PDB entry 4OX9 | X-ray diffraction, 3.80 A resolution | chains A and N of the 22 polymer chains in the assembly

Chain A:
Molecule: 16S rRNA
Source organism: Thermus thermophilus
Sequence (1513 nucleotides; numbered 0 to 1535 plus 19 insertion-coded residues; 42 numbers in that range are skipped by the numbering (no residue carries them; nothing is unmodelled there); the number before each row is that of its first residue; a row labelled like 190A-190L holds insertion residues (190A, then the next letters in order); numbering starts at 0):
     0 UUUGUUGGAGAGUUUGAUCCUGGCUCAGGGUGAACGCUGGCGGCGUGCCU
    50 AAGACAUGCAAGUCGUGCGGG
    73 CCGCGGGGUUUU
    88 ACUCCG
    95 UGGUC
   101 AGCGGCGGACGGGUGAGUAACGCGUGGGU
  129A G
   130 ACCUACCCGGAAGAGGGGGACAACCCGGGGAAACUCGGGCUAAUCCCCCA
   180 UGUGGACCCGC
190A-190L CCCUUGGGGUGU
   191 GUCCAAAGGGCUUU
   216 GCCCGCUUCCGGAUGGGCCCGCGUCCCAUCAGCUAGUUGGUGGGGUAAUG
   266 GCCCACCAAGGCGACGACGGGUAGCCGGUCUGAGAGGAUGGCCGGCCACA
   316 GGGGCACUGAGACACGGGCCCCACUCCUACGGGAGGCAGCAGUUAGGAAU
   366 CUUCCGCAAUGGGCGCAAGCCUGACGGAGCGACGCCGCUUGGAGGAAGAA
   416 GCCCUUCGGGGUGUAAACUCCUGAA
   442 CCCGGGACGAAACCCCCGACGA
   474 GGGGACUGACGGUACCGGG
   494 GUAAUAGCGCCGGCCAACUCCGUGCCAGCAGCCGCGGUAAUACGGAGGGC
   544 GCGAGCGUUACCCGGAUUCACUGGGCGUAAAGGGCGUGUAGGCGGCCUGG
   594 GGCGUCCCAUGUGAAAGACCACGGCUCAACCGUGGGGGAGCGUGGGAUAC
   644 GCUCAGGCUAGACGGUGGGAGAGGGUGGUGGAAUUCCCGGAGUAGCGGUG
   694 AAAUGCGCAGAUACCGGGAGGAACGCCGAUGGCGAAGGCAGCCACCUGGU
   744 CCACCCGUGACGCUGAGGCGCGAAAGCGUGGGGAGCAAACCGGAUUAGAU
   794 ACCCGGGUAGUCCACGCCCUAAACGAUGCGCGCUAGGUCUCUGGGUCU
   848 CCUGGGGGCCGAAGCUAACGCGUUAAGCGCGCCGCCUGGGGAGUACGGCC
   898 GCAAGGCUGAAACUCAAAGGAAUUGACGGGGGCCCGCACAAGCGGUGGAG
   948 CAUGUGGUUUAAUUCGAAGCAACGCGAAGAACCUUACCAGGCCUUGACAU
   998 GCUAGG
 1003A G
  1004 AACCCGGGUGAAAGCCUGGGGUGCCCC
1030A-1030D GCGA
  1031 GGGGAGCCCUAGCACAGGUGCUGCAUGGCCGUCGUCAGCUCGUGCCGUGA
  1081 GGUGUUGGGUUAAGUCCCGCAACGAGCGCAACCCCCGCCGUUAGUUGCCA
  1131 GCGGUUCGGCCGGGCACUCUAACGGGACUGCCCGCGAAA
  1171 GCGGGAGGAAGGAGGGGACGACGUCUGGUCAGCAUGGCCCUUACGGCCUG
  1221 GGCGACACACGUGCUACAAUGCCCACUACAAAGCGAUGCCACCCGGCAAC
  1271 GGGGAGCUAAUCGCAAAAAGGUGGGCCCAGUUCGGAUUGGGGUCUGCAAC
  1321 CCGACCCCAUGAAGCCGGAAUCGCUAGUAAUCGCGGAUCAG
 1361A C
  1362 CAUGCCGCGGUGAAUACGUUCCCGGGCCUUGUACACACCGCCCGUCACGC
  1412 CAUGGGAGCGGGCUCUACCCGAAGUCGCCGGG
  1446 AGCCUACGGG
  1459 CAGGCGCCGAGGGUAGGGCCCGUGACUGGGGCGAAGUCGUAACAAGGUAG
  1509 CUGUACCGGAAGGUGCGGCUGGAUCAC
Unresolved in the structure: 0-4, 1535
Metal / ion sites: Mg2+ site 1 near A8 (its only coordinating residue here); Mg2+ site 2: G11, U12; Mg2+ site 3: U14, U17; Mg2+ site 4 near G21 (its only coordinating residue here); Mg2+ site 5: C48, G115; Mg2+ site 6 near A53 (its only coordinating residue here); Mg2+ site 7: C58, A59, U387; Mg2+ site 8 near G111 (its only coordinating residue here); Mg2+ site 9: A116, G117, G289; Mg2+ site 10 near A195 (its only coordinating residue here); Mg2+ site 11: G258, G266; Mg2+ site 12 near G299 (its only coordinating residue here); 48 more Mg2+ sites not listed
Residues lining bound ligands: sinefungin (SFG): A1408, C1484, U1485
Reported in the primary citation:
  - conformationally variable residues: A1408
  - binding site for sinefungin: A1408

Chain N:
Name: 30S ribosomal protein S14 type Z
Source organism: Thermus thermophilus
Reference sequence: Q5SHQ1 (RS14Z_THET8); residue numbers follow UniProt; this construct covers 2-61
Amino-acid sequence (60 residues; numbered 2 to 61; the number before each row is that of its first residue):
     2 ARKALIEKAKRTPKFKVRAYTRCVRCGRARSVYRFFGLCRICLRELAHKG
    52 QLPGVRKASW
Metal / ion sites: Zn2+: Cys24, Cys27, Cys40, Cys43

Interface between chain A and chain N:
Residue-residue contacts - 73 pairs, chain A then chain N:
  G973(A) with Arg29(N), hydrogen bond to the sugar; Arg41(N), hydrogen bond to the phosphate
  A974(A) with Arg29(N), salt bridge to the phosphate; Arg31(N), hydrogen bond to the base; Ser32(N), hydrogen bond to the phosphate; Arg41(N), salt bridge to the phosphate
  A975(A) with Arg31(N), phosphate contact; Ser32(N), sugar contact; Tyr34(N), base contact
  G976(A) with Arg31(N), phosphate contact; Ser32(N), hydrogen bond to the phosphate
  A977(A) with Arg31(N), salt bridge to the phosphate
  C979(A) with Val18(N), hydrogen bond to the base; Arg19(N), hydrogen bond to the base
  C980(A) with Val18(N), base contact; Arg19(N), hydrogen bond to the sugar; Tyr21(N), sugar contact
  U981(A) with Glu8(N), phosphate contact; Tyr21(N), sugar contact
  U982(A) with Leu6(N), sugar contact; Arg23(N), salt bridge to the phosphate
  A983(A) with Arg3(N), salt bridge to the phosphate; Leu6(N), phosphate contact
  A994(A) with Lys4(N), base contact; Ala5(N), base contact; Lys11(N), sugar contact
  C995(A) with Lys4(N), hydrogen bond to the base
  A1015(A) with Lys15(N), hydrogen bond to the phosphate
  A1016(A) with Lys15(N), salt bridge to the phosphate
  G1047(A) with Lys4(N), salt bridge to the phosphate
  G1048(A) with Arg3(N), phosphate contact; Lys4(N), hydrogen bond to the phosphate
  U1049(A) with Ala2(N), hydrogen bond to the base; Arg3(N), phosphate contact
  C1059(A) with Arg45(N), hydrogen bond to the phosphate
  C1060(A) with Arg45(N), salt bridge to the phosphate
  C1113(A) with Arg57(N), hydrogen bond to the sugar
  C1114(A) with Ser60(N), hydrogen bond to the sugar
  C1115(A) with Trp61(N), sugar contact
  G1186(A) with Trp61(N), hydrogen bond to the base
  G1187(A) with Ser60(N), hydrogen bond to the base; Trp61(N), sugar contact
  A1188(A) with Lys58(N), hydrogen bond to the phosphate; Ser60(N), sugar contact
  C1189(A) with Lys58(N), salt bridge to the phosphate
  G1202(A) with Ala2(N), phosphate contact; Cys27(N), hydrogen bond to the sugar; Arg29(N), hydrogen bond to the sugar; Ile42(N), base contact; Cys43(N), hydrogen bond to the base; Glu46(N), hydrogen bond to the base
  C1203(A) with Ala2(N), phosphate contact; Cys27(N), sugar contact
  G1216(A) with Arg3(N), salt bridge to the phosphate; Ala5(N), phosphate contact
  C1217(A) with Ala5(N), phosphate contact; Glu8(N), phosphate contact
  C1218(A) with Glu8(N), phosphate contact
  U1219(A) with Arg19(N), salt bridge to the phosphate
  G1316(A) with Val18(N), phosphate contact
  C1317(A) with Phe16(N), stacking on the base; Lys17(N), hydrogen bond to the phosphate; Arg19(N), base contact
  A1357(A) with Tyr34(N), sugar contact
  U1358(A) with Val33(N), sugar contact; Tyr34(N), phosphate contact; Arg35(N), hydrogen bond to the phosphate
  C1359(A) with Thr22(N), hydrogen bond to the phosphate; Val33(N), phosphate contact; Arg35(N), salt bridge to the phosphate
  A1360(A) with Arg35(N), salt bridge to the phosphate
  G1368(A) with Trp61(N), phosphate contact
  C1369(A) with Trp61(N), hydrogen bond to the phosphate
Other interface residues (no listed pair), chain A (43 interface residues in all): A996, A1046, A1318
Other interface residues (no listed pair), chain N (34 interface residues in all): Ala20, Ala30, Phe36

Summary:
43 residues of chain A face 34 of chain N across their interface, with 26 hydrogen bonds, 13 salt bridges and
1 aromatic stacking contact. Among the polar pairs are A974(A)-Arg31(N), C979(A)-Val18(N) and
C979(A)-Arg19(N). Ligands of chain A: sinefungin. The paper reports a binding site for sinefungin at A1408(A);
conformational variability at A1408(A).
Here chain A is 16S rRNA and chain N is 30S ribosomal protein S14 type Z, both from Thermus thermophilus.
Entry 4OX9 (Crystal structure of the aminoglycoside resistance methyltransferase NpmA bound to the 30S
ribosomal subunit) was determined by X-ray diffraction.
